PDB entry 8OZG | electron microscopy, 3.37 A resolution | chains G and M of the 16 polymer chains in the assembly

# Chain G (and M)
Protein: Piwi domain-containing protein
From: Maribacter polysiphoniae
Notes: chain M of this document is another copy of the same molecule, construct and numbering; everything in this record applies to it too
UniProt: A0A316E3U6 (A0A316E3U6_9FLAO); residue numbers follow UniProt; this construct covers 1-507
Sequence (507 residues; each row starts with the number of its first residue):
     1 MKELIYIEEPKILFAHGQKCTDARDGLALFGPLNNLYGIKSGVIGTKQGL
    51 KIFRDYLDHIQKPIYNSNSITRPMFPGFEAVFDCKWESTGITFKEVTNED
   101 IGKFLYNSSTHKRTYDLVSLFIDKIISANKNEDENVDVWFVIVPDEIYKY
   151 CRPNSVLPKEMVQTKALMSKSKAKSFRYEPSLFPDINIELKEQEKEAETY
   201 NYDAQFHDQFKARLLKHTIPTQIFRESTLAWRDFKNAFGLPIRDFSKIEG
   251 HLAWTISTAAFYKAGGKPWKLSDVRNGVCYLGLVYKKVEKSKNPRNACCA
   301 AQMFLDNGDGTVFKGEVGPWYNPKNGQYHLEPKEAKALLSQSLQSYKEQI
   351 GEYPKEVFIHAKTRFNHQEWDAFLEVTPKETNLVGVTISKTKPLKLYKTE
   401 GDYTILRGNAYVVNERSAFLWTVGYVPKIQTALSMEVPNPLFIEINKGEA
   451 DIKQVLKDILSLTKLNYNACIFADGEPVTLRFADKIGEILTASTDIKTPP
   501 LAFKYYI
Not modelled in the structure: 165-198

# Interface between chain G and chain M
Pairs across the interface (57; chain G residue first):
  Leu36(G) - Lys40(M)
  Tyr37(G) - Gly38(M)
  Tyr37(G) - Ile39(M)
  Tyr37(G) - Glu87(M)  hydrogen bond
  Tyr37(G) - Thr89(M)  hydrogen bond (side chain-backbone)
  Gly38(G) - Tyr37(M)
  Gly38(G) - Lys40(M)  hydrogen bond (backbone-side chain)
  Lys40(G) - Leu36(M)
  Lys40(G) - Tyr37(M)
  Lys85(G) - Tyr37(M)
  Glu87(G) - Tyr37(M)
  Thr89(G) - Tyr37(M)  hydrogen bond (backbone-side chain)
  Asn129(G) - Thr218(M)
  Asn129(G) - Tyr505(M)  hydrogen bond (backbone-side chain)
  Lys130(G) - Thr218(M)
  Lys130(G) - Thr498(M)  hydrogen bond (side chain-backbone)
  Lys130(G) - Pro499(M)  hydrogen bond (side chain-backbone)
  Lys130(G) - Pro500(M)
  Lys130(G) - Leu501(M)
  Lys130(G) - Ala502(M)  hydrogen bond (backbone-backbone)
  Lys130(G) - Tyr505(M)
  Asn131(G) - Lys314(M)  hydrogen bond (backbone-side chain)
  Asn131(G) - Pro500(M)
  Asn131(G) - Leu501(M)  hydrogen bond (side chain-backbone)
  Asn131(G) - Ala502(M)
  Glu132(G) - Ala502(M)
  Glu132(G) - Lys504(M)
  Asp133(G) - Gly265(M)
  Asp133(G) - Lys267(M)  salt bridge
  Asp133(G) - Lys504(M)
  Asn135(G) - Asp137(M)  hydrogen bond
  Asn135(G) - Ala264(M)  hydrogen bond (side chain-backbone)
  Asn135(G) - Gly265(M)
  Asp137(G) - Lys40(M)  salt bridge
  Asp137(G) - Asn135(M)  hydrogen bond
  Asp137(G) - Asp137(M)
  Thr218(G) - Asn129(M)  hydrogen bond
  Thr218(G) - Lys130(M)
  Ala264(G) - Asn135(M)  hydrogen bond (backbone-side chain)
  Gly265(G) - Asp133(M)
  Gly265(G) - Asn135(M)
  Lys267(G) - Asp133(M)
  Lys267(G) - Glu134(M)  salt bridge
  Lys314(G) - Asn131(M)
  Thr498(G) - Lys130(M)  hydrogen bond (backbone-side chain)
  Pro500(G) - Lys130(M)
  Pro500(G) - Asn131(M)
  Leu501(G) - Lys130(M)  hydrogen bond (backbone-backbone)
  Leu501(G) - Asn131(M)  hydrogen bond (backbone-side chain)
  Ala502(G) - Lys130(M)  hydrogen bond (backbone-backbone)
  Ala502(G) - Glu132(M)
  Lys504(G) - Glu132(M)  hydrogen bond (side chain-backbone)
  Lys504(G) - Asp133(M)  hydrogen bond (side chain-backbone)
  Lys504(G) - Glu134(M)  hydrogen bond (side chain-backbone)
  Lys504(G) - Asn135(M)
  Tyr505(G) - Asn129(M)  hydrogen bond (side chain-backbone)
  Tyr505(G) - Lys130(M)
Interface residues without a listed pair, chain G (29 interface residues in all): Ile39, Glu134, Tyr262, Pro499
Interface residues without a listed pair, chain M (31 interface residues in all): Asn34, Asn35, Lys85, Tyr262

# Overview
29 residues of chain G face 31 of chain M across their interface; the contacts include 23 hydrogen bonds and 3
salt bridges. Polar contacts include Asp133(G)-Lys267(M), Asp137(G)-Lys40(M) and Lys267(G)-Glu134(M).
Chain G and chain M are both Piwi domain-containing protein (Maribacter polysiphoniae); the structure, cryoEM
structure of SPARTA complex Tetramer Post-NAD cleavage-1, was determined by electron microscopy (same
publication as 8OZ6, 8OZC, 8OZD, 8OZE, 8OZF and 8OZI).
